8OPS - chains A and C of the 3 polymer chains in the assembly; structure by electron microscopy, 3.82 A resolution.

[Chain A]
Molecule: Terminal uridylyltransferase 7
Source organism: Homo sapiens
Notes: EC 2.7.7.52
Reference sequence: Q5VYS8 (TUT7_HUMAN); residue numbers follow UniProt; this construct covers 1-1495
Sequence (1495 residues; each row starts with the number of its first residue):
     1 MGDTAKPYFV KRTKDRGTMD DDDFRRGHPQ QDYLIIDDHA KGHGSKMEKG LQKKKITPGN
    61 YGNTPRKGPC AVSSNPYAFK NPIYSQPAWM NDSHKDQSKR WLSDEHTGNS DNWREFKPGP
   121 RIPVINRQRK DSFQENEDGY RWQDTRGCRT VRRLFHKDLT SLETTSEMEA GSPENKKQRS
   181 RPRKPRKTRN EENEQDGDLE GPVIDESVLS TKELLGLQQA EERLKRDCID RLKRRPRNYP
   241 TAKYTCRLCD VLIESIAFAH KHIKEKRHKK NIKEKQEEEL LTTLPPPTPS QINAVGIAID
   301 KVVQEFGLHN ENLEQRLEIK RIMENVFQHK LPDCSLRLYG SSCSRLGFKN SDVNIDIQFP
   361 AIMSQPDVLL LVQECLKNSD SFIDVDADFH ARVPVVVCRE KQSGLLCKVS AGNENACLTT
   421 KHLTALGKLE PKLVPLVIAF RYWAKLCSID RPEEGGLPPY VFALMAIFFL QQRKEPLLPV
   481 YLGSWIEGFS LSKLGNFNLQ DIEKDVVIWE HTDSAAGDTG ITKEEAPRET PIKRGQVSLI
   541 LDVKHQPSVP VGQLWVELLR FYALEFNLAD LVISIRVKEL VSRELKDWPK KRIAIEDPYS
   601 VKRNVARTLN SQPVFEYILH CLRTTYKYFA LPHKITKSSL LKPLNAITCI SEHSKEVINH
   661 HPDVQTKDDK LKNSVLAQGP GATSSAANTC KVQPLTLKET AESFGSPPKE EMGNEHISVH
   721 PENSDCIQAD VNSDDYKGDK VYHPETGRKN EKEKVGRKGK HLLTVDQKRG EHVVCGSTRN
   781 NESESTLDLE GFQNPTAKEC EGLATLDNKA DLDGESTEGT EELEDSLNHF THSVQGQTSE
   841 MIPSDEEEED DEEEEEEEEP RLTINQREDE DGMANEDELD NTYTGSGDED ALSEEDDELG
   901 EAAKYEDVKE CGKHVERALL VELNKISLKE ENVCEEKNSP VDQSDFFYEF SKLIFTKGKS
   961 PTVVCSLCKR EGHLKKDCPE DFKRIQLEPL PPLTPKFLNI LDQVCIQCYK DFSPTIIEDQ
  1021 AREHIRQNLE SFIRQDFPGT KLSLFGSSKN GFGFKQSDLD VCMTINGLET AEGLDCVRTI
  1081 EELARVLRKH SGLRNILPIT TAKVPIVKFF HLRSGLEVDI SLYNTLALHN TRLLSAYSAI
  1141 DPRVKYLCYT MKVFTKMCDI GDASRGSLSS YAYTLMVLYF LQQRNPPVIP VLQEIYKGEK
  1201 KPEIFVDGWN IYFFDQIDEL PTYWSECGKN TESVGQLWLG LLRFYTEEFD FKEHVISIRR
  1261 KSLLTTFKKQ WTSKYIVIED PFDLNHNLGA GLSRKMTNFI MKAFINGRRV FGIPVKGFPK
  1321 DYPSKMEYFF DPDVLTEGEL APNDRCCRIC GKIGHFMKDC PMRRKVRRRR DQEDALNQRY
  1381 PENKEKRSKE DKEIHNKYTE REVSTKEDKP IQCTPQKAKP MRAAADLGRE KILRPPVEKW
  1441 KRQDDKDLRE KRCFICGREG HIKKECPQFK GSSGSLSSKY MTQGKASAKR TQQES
Not modelled in the structure: 1-198, 389-394, 512-534, 631-1495
Curated features (UniProtKB/Swiss-Prot):
  - zinc finger: Tyr244 to Glu274 (Matrin-type), Val963 to Glu980 (CCHC-type 1), Arg1345 to Met1362 (CCHC-type 2), Lys1451 to Gln1468 (CCHC-type 3)
  - binding site (UTP): Ser1047 to Asn1050, Ser1057 to Asp1060, Asn1130, Lys1152, Ser1170 to Thr1174, His1286
  - binding site (Mg(2+)): Asp1058, Asp1060
  - modified residue: Thr57 (Phosphothreonine), Thr64 (Phosphothreonine), Ser132 (Phosphoserine), Ser172 (Phosphoserine), Ser600 (Phosphoserine), Ser844 (Phosphoserine), Ser893 (Phosphoserine), Ser939 (Phosphoserine)
  - mutagenesis: Asp1060 (D1060A: Abolishes inhibition of LIRE1 retrotransposition), Leu1097 to Ile1099 (Abolishes monouridylation activity)

[Chain C]
Molecule: RNA (71-MER) Let7g
Sequence (71 nucleotides; each row starts with the number of its first residue):
     4 GGUAGUAAUU UGUACAGUUU GAGGGUCUAU GAUACCACCC GGUACAGGAG AUAACUGUAC
    64 AGGCCACUGC U
Not modelled in the structure: 73-74

[Interface between chain A and chain C]
Contacting residue pairs (14):
  Arg223(A) with G51(C), phosphate contact; A52(C), salt bridge to the phosphate
  Arg226(A) with G51(C), salt bridge to the phosphate
  His260(A) with A52(C), base contact
  Lys264(A) with A52(C), sugar contact; G53(C), phosphate contact
  Glu265(A) with A19(C), sugar contact
  Lys266(A) with C18(C), salt bridge to the phosphate; U55(C), phosphate contact
  Arg267(A) with A17(C), hydrogen bond to the sugar
  Arg592(A) with G65(C), salt bridge to the phosphate
  Asn610(A) with A64(C), hydrogen bond to the sugar; G65(C), sugar contact
  Ser611(A) with A64(C), sugar contact
Interface residues without a listed pair, chain A (13 interface residues in all): Gln219, Gln612, Pro613
Interface residues without a listed pair, chain C (12 interface residues in all): G15, G50, A54

[In short]
Chain A and chain C form an interface of 13 and 12 residues respectively, with 2 hydrogen bonds and 4 salt
bridges. Polar contacts include Arg267(A)-A17(C), Asn610(A)-A64(C) and Arg223(A)-A52(C).
Here chain A is Terminal uridylyltransferase 7 (Homo sapiens) and chain C is RNA (71-MER) Let7g. Entry 8OPS
(Human terminal uridylyltransferase 7 (TUT7/ZCCHC6) bound with pre-let7g miRNA and Lin28A - complex 1) was
determined by electron microscopy (same publication as 8OEF, 8OPP, 8OPT and 8OST).
